Entry 7OYP (X-ray diffraction, 1.05 A resolution); this record covers chain A.

# Chain A
Molecule: Carbonic anhydrase 2
From: Homo sapiens
Notes: EC 4.2.1.1
UniProt: P00918 (CAH2_HUMAN); residue numbers follow UniProt; this construct covers 1-260
Chain sequence (260 residues; row label = number of the first residue in the row):
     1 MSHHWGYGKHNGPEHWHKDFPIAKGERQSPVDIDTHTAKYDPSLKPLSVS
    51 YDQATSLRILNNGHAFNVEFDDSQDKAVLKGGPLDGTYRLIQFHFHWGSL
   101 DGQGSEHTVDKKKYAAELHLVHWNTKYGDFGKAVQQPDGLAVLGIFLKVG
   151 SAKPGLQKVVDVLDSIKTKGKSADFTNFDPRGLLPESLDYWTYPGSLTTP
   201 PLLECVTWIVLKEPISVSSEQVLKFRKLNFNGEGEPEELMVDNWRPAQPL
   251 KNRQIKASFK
Not modelled in the structure: 1-2
Metal / ion sites: Zn2+: H94, H96, H119 (together with 3I4)
Ligand contacts:
  - 3I4 ((2S)-3-oxidanyl-2-[2-[(4-sulfamoylphenyl)methoxyamino]ethanoylamino]propanamide): Q92, H94, H96, E106, H119, V121, F130, G131, V134, V142, S196, L197, T198, T199, P201, L203, W208
  - 4-methylbenzenesulfonamide (4J8): H4, W5, H10, N11, H15, W16, K18, D19, F20

# In short
Chain A binds compound 3I4 and 4-methylbenzenesulfonamide. H94, H96 and H119 coordinate Zn2+.
Chain A is Carbonic anhydrase 2 (Homo sapiens); the structure, Carbonic anhydrase II in complex with Hit3-t1
(MH172), was determined by X-ray diffraction (same publication as 7OYM, 7OYN, 7OYO, 7OYQ and 7OYR).
